Entry 2PX3 (X-ray diffraction, 3.20 A resolution); this record covers chain A.

== Chain A ==
Name: Flagellar biosynthesis protein flhF
Source organism: Bacillus subtilis
Reference sequence: Q01960 (FLHF_BACSU); residue numbers follow UniProt; this construct covers 79-366
Amino-acid sequence (296 residues; each row starts with the number of its first residue):
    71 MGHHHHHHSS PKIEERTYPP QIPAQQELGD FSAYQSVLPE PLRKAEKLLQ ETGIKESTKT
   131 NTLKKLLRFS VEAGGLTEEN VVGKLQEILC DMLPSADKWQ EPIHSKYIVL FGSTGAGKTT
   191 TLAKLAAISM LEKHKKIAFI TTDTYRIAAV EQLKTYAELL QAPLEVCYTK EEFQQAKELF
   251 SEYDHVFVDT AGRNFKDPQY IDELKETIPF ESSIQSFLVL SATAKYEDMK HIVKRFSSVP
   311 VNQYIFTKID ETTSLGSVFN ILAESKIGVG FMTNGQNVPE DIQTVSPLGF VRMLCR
Disordered / not traced: 71-108, 216-217
Sequence notes: cloning artifact (71-78)
UniProt features mapped onto this chain:
  - binding site (GTP): G182 to T189, D259 to R263, T317 to D320
Bound ions: Mg2+: T189 (together with GTP)
Residues lining bound ligands: GTP (guanosine-5'-triphosphate): S183, T184, G185, A186, G187, K188, T189, T190, D213, Y215, Q222, G262, N264, T317, K318, D320, E321, T343, N344, G345, Q346

== Overview ==
Chain A binds GTP. UniProt lists 17 GTP-binding residues.
Chain A is Flagellar biosynthesis protein flhF (Bacillus subtilis); the structure, Crystal structure of FlhF
complexed with GTP/Mg(2+), was determined by X-ray diffraction, deposited together with 2PX0.
